6MI7 - chains F and G of the 5 polymer chains in the assembly; structure by electron microscopy, 4.20 A resolution (low resolution: residue-level contacts below are approximate; hydrogen-bond / salt-bridge calls are withheld).

Chain F:
Molecule: Lipopolysaccharide export system permease protein LptF
Source organism: Escherichia coli (strain K12)
UniProtKB: P0AF98 (LPTF_ECOLI); residue numbers follow UniProt; this construct covers 1-366
Amino-acid sequence (366 residues; numbered 1 to 366; the number before each row is that of its first residue):
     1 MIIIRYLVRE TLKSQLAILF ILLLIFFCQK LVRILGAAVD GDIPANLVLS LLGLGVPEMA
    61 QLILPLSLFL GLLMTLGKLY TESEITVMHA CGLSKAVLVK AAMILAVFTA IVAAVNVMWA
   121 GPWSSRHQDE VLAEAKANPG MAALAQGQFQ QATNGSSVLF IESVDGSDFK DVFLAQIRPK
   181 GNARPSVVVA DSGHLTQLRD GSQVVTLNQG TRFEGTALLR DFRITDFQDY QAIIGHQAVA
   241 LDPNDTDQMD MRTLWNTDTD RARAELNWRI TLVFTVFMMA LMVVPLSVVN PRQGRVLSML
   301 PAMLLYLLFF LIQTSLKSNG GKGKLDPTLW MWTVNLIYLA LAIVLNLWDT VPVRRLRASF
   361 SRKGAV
Unresolved in the structure: 1, 134-262, 320-325, 354-366
Ligand contacts: phosphatidylglycerol (PGT; (1S)-2-{[{[(2R)-2,3-dihydroxypropyl]oxy}(hydroxy)phosphoryl]oxy}-1-[(palmitoyloxy)methyl]ethyl stearate): L286, L308, Y338, L341, L345, W348, D349
What the authors report for this chain:
  - mutagenesis - R33E: abolished growth

Chain G:
Molecule: Lipopolysaccharide export system permease protein LptG
Source organism: Escherichia coli (strain K12)
UniProtKB: P0ADC6 (LPTG_ECOLI); numbering as in UniProt (aligned over 1-360)
Amino-acid sequence (360 residues; row label = number of the first residue in the row):
     1 MQPFGVLDRY IGKTIFTTIM MTLFMLVSLS GIIKFVDQLK KAGQGSYDAL GAGMYTLLSV
    61 PKDVQIFFPM AALLGALLGL GMLAQRSELV VMQASGFTRM QVALSVMKTA IPLVLLTMAI
   121 GEWVAPQGEQ MARNYRAQAM YGGSLLSTQQ GLWAKDGNNF VYIERVKGDE ELGGISIYAF
   181 NENRRLQSVR YAATAKFDPE HKVWRLSQVD ESDLTNPKQI TGSQTVSGTW KTNLTPDKLG
   241 VVALDPDALS ISGLHNYVKY LKSSGQDAGR YQLNMWSKIF QPLSVAVMML MALSFIFGPL
   301 RSVPMGVRVV TGISFGFVFY VLDQIFGPLT LVYGIPPIIG ALLPSASFFL ISLWLLMRKS
Unresolved in the structure: 1-5, 40-50, 139-245, 261-267

How chain F and chain G interact:
Contacting residue pairs (6; chain F residue first):
  C28(F) - V321(G)
  Q29(F) - V321(G)
  V32(F) - V321(G)
  V32(F) - I325(G)
  L35(F) - L329(G)
  V296(F) - G306(G)
Interface residues without a listed pair, chain F (6 interface residues in all): V39
Interface residues without a listed pair, chain G (9 interface residues in all): V307, V310, Q324, P328, V332

In short:
6 residues of chain F and 9 residues of chain G are in contact. Chain F binds phosphatidylglycerol. From the
paper: R33E of chain F abolishes growth.
Chain F is Lipopolysaccharide export system permease protein LptF and chain G is Lipopolysaccharide export
system permease protein LptG, both from Escherichia coli (strain K12); the structure, Nucleotide-free Cryo-EM
Structure of E.coli LptB2FGC, was determined by electron microscopy (same publication as 6MHU, 6MHZ and 6MI8).
